2D20 - chain A; structure by X-ray diffraction, 1.85 A resolution.

== Chain A ==
Protein: Endo-1,4-beta-D-xylanase
Organism: Streptomyces olivaceoviridis
Notes: EC 3.2.1.8
UniProt: Q7SI98 (Q7SI98_STROI); residue numbers follow UniProt; this construct covers 1-436
Sequence (436 residues; numbered 1 to 436; the number before each row is that of its first residue):
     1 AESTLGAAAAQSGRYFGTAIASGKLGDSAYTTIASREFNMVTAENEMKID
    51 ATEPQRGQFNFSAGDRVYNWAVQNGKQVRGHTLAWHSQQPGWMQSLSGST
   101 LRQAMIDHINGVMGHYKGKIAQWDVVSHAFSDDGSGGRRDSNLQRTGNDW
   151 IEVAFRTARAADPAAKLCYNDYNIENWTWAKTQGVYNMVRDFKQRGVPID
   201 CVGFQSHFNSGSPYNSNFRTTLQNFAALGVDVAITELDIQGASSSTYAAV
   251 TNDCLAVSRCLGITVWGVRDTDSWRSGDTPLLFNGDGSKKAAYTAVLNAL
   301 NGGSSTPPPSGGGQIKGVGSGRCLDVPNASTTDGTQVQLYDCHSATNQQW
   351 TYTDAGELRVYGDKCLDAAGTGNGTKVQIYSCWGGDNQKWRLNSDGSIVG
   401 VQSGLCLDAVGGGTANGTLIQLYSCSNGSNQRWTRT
Disordered / not traced: 304-312
Construct notes: engineered mutation Ser127 (Asn in Q7SI98), His128 (Glu in Q7SI98)
Disulfide bonds: Cys168-Cys201, Cys254-Cys260, Cys323-Cys342, Cys365-Cys382, Cys406-Cys425
Ligand contacts: P-nitrophenol / alpha-D-xylopyranose: Glu44, Asn45, Lys48, His81, Trp85, Gln88, Ser127, His128, Asn170, Tyr172, Gln205, His207, Glu236, Trp266, Trp274, Arg275

== In short ==
Bound to chain A: P-nitrophenol / alpha-D-xylopyranose.
Chain A is Endo-1,4-beta-D-xylanase (Streptomyces olivaceoviridis); the structure, Crystal structure of
michaelis complex of catalytic-site mutant xylanase from Streptomyces olivaceoviridis E-86, was determined by
X-ray diffraction together with 2D1Z, 2D22, 2D23 and 2D24 from the same study.
